3V2X - chains A and B; structure by X-ray diffraction, 1.85 A resolution.

# Chain A
Protein: Ankyrin repeat family A protein 2
From: Homo sapiens
Notes: fragment: (ANK repeats)
UniProt: Q9H9E1 (ANRA2_HUMAN); residue numbers follow UniProt; this construct covers 148-313
Sequence (167 residues; row label = number of the first residue in the row):
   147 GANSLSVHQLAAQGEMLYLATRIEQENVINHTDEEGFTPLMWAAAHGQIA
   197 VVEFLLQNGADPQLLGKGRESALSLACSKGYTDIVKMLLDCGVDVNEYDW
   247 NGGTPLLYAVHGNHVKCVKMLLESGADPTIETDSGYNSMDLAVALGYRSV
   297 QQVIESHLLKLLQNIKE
Disordered / not traced: 313
Construct notes: expression tag (147)
UniProt features mapped onto this chain:
  - mutagenesis: W188 (W188A: Loss of interaction with CCDC8. Decreased affinity for HDAC4), Y254 (Y254A: Decreased affinity for HDAC4)

# Chain B
Protein: Low-density lipoprotein receptor-related protein 2
UniProt: P98158 (LRP2_RAT); residues 1-11 here correspond to UniProt positions 4455-4465 (UniProt number = residue number + 4454)
Sequence (11 residues; each row starts with the number of its first residue):
     1 LLPTLPKLPSL
UniProt features mapped onto this chain:
  - motif: P3 to L8 (PxLPxI/L motif 1), P6 to L11 (PxLPxI/L motif 2)
  - modified residue: S10 (Phosphoserine)

# Interface between chain A and chain B
Pairs across the interface (32; chain A residue first):
  A158(A) with P3(B), hydrophobic
  Q159(A) with L2(B); P3(B)
  E181(A) with L5(B)
  F183(A) with L5(B), hydrophobic; P6(B)
  W188(A) with P3(B); T4(B); L5(B), hydrophobic; P6(B)
  A191(A) with P6(B), hydrophobic
  H192(A) with P3(B); T4(B), hydrogen bond (side chain-backbone)
  E216(A) with L8(B)
  S220(A) with L8(B)
  L221(A) with P6(B), hydrophobic; L8(B)
  S224(A) with L8(B); P9(B)
  D245(A) with L8(B)
  N247(A) with P9(B), hydrogen bond (side chain-backbone); S10(B)
  G248(A) with L11(B)
  G249(A) with L11(B)
  L253(A) with L11(B)
  Y254(A) with L8(B); P9(B); L11(B), hydrophobic
  H257(A) with S10(B); L11(B)
  T278(A) with L11(B)
  L287(A) with L11(B)
Also at the interface, not in a pair above, chain A (23 interface residues in all): Q155, D179, M187
Also at the interface, not in a pair above, chain B (10 interface residues in all): K7

# Overview
The interface between chain A and chain B involves 23 residues on one side and 10 on the other, with 2
hydrogen bonds. Among the polar pairs are H192(A)-T4(B) and N247(A)-P9(B). From UniProt: 2 mutagenesis sites
on chain A.
Chain A is Ankyrin repeat family A protein 2 (Homo sapiens) and chain B is Low-density lipoprotein
receptor-related protein 2; the structure, Crystal Structure of the Peptide Bound Complex of the Ankyrin
Repeat Domains of Human ANKRA2, was determined by X-ray diffraction together with 3UXG, 3UZD, 3V2O, 3V30 and
3V31 from the same study.
